Entry 6RYP (X-ray diffraction, 2.30 A resolution); this record covers chain A.

# Chain A
Name: Lipoprotein signal peptidase
From: Staphylococcus aureus
Notes: EC 3.4.23.36
Reference sequence: Q6GHN9 (LSPA_STAAR); residue numbers follow UniProt; this construct covers 1-163
Chain sequence (187 residues; each row starts with the number of its first residue; note: 1 number in that range is skipped by the numbering (no residue carries it; nothing is unmodelled there); numbers below 1 keep their minus sign (Met-24 is residue -24)):
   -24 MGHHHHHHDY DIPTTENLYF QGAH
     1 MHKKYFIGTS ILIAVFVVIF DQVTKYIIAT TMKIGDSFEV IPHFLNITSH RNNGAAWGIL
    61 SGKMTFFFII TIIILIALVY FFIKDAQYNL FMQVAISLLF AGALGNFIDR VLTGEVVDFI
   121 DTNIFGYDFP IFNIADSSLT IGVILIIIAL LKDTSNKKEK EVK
Disordered / not traced: -24 to -2
Differences from the reference sequence: initiating methionine (-24); expression tag (-23 to -1)
Ion coordination: Zn2+ site 1: His-1, His2, Glu39, His43; Zn2+ site 2 near His50 (its only coordinating residue here)
Residues lining bound ligands: Myxovirescin A (KNH): Asn52, Gly54, Ala55, Ala56, Trp57, Gly58, Ile59, Phe67, Ile70, Thr71, Ile74, Ala103, Asn106, Arg110, Val116, Asp118, Phe129, Pro130, Ile131, Phe132, Asn133, Asp136, Leu139, Thr140
Swiss-Prot annotation at these positions:
  - active site: Asp118, Asp136
From the paper describing this entry:
  - catalytic residues: Asp118, Asp136
  - binding site for Myxovirescin A: Asn52, Trp57, Arg110, Asp118, Asp136
  - contacts within the chain: Asn52-Val116 (hydrogen bond)
  - conformationally variable residues (loop rearrangement, order/disorder transition): Asn53 to Lys63, Lys157 to Lys163
  - mutagenesis - G54P, R110A, D118N, D136N: abolished catalytic activity
  - mutagenesis - N52A, R110K, N133A, N133Q: decreased catalytic activity
  - mutagenesis - N133A, N133Q: decreased expression

# Summary
Chain A binds Myxovirescin A. His-1, His2, Glu39 and His43 form the Zn2+ site 1. From UniProt: active-site
residues Asp118 and Asp136. From the paper: catalytic residues Asp118 and Asp136; G54P, R110A and D118N, among
others, abolish catalytic activity; 8 substitutions were tested in all.
Chain A is Lipoprotein signal peptidase (Staphylococcus aureus); the structure, Bacterial membrane enzyme
structure by the in meso method at 2.3 A resolution, was determined by X-ray diffraction (same publication as
6RYO).
